2VHX - chains A and E of the 6 polymer chains in the assembly; structure by X-ray diffraction, 2.00 A resolution.

# Chain A (and E)
Protein: Alanine dehydrogenase
From: Mycobacterium tuberculosis
Notes: EC 1.4.1.1; chain E of this document is another copy of the same molecule, construct and numbering; everything in this record applies to it too
Reference sequence: P30234 (DHA_MYCTU); residue numbers follow UniProt; this construct covers 1-371
Amino-acid sequence (377 residues; row label = number of the first residue in the row):
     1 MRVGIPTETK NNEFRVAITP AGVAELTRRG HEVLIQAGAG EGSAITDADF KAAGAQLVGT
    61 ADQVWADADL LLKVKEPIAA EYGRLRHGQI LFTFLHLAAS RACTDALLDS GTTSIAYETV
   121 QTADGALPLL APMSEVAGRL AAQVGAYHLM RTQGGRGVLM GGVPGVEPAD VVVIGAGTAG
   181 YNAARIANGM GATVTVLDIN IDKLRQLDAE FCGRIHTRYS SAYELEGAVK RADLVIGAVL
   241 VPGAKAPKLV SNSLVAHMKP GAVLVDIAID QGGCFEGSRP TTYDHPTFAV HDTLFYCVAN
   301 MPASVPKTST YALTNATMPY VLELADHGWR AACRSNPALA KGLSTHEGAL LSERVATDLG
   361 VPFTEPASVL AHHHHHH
Disordered / not traced: 242-244, 372-377 (chain E: 374-377)
Bound ions: Mg2+ near His327 (its only coordinating residue here)
Residues lining bound ligands: pyruvic acid (PYR): Arg15, Lys75, Phe94, His96, Leu130, Met133, Asp270, Asn300, Pro302
What the authors report for this chain:
  - binding site for pyruvic acid: Arg15, Lys75, Phe94, His96, Leu130, Met133, Asp270, Ala299
  - catalytic residues: His96, Asp270
  - mutagenesis - H96A, D270A, D270N: abolished catalytic activity
  - catalytic residues: Lys75 (proposed by the authors, not directly observed)

# How chain A and chain E interact
Contacting residue pairs - 17 pairs, chain A then chain E:
  Pro20(A) - Tyr223(E)
  Ala21(A) - Ser221(E)
  Ala21(A) - Tyr223(E)  hydrophobic
  Ala131(A) - Arg205(E)
  Glu135(A) - Arg205(E)  salt bridge
  Arg139(A) - Asp208(E)  salt bridge
  Tyr181(A) - Ala209(E)
  Arg185(A) - Asp208(E)  salt bridge
  Arg185(A) - Ala209(E)
  Arg185(A) - Cys212(E)
  Arg185(A) - Gly213(E)
  Glu210(A) - Ala209(E)
  Asn315(A) - Ile201(E)
  Asn315(A) - Tyr219(E)
  Ala316(A) - Ile201(E)  hydrophobic
  Met318(A) - Tyr219(E)  hydrophobic
  Pro319(A) - Tyr219(E)
Interface residues without a listed pair, chain A (15 interface residues in all): Ala24, Pro132, Phe211

# Overview
The interface between chain A and chain E involves 15 residues on one side and 9 on the other, with 3 salt
bridges. Among the polar pairs are Glu135(A)-Arg205(E), Arg139(A)-Asp208(E) and Arg185(A)-Asp208(E). Ligands
of chain A: pyruvic acid. The paper reports catalytic residues His96(A), Asp270(A) and Lys75(A); H96A, D270A
and D270N of chain A abolish catalytic activity.
Chain A and chain E are both Alanine dehydrogenase (Mycobacterium tuberculosis); the structure, Crystal
structure of the ternary complex of L-alanine dehydrogenase from Mycobacterium tuberculosis with NAD+ and
pyruvate, was determined by X-ray diffraction, deposited together with 2VHV, 2VHW, 2VHY and 2VHZ.
